8G10 - chains C and F of the 6 polymer chains in the assembly; structure by X-ray diffraction, 2.47 A resolution.

# Chain C
Molecule: Cyclic GMP-AMP synthase
Organism: Mus musculus
Notes: EC 2.7.7.86; fragment: catalytic domain, residues 147-507
Reference sequence: Q8C6L5 (CGAS_MOUSE); residue numbers follow UniProt; this construct covers 147-507
Amino-acid sequence (364 residues; each row starts with the number of its first residue):
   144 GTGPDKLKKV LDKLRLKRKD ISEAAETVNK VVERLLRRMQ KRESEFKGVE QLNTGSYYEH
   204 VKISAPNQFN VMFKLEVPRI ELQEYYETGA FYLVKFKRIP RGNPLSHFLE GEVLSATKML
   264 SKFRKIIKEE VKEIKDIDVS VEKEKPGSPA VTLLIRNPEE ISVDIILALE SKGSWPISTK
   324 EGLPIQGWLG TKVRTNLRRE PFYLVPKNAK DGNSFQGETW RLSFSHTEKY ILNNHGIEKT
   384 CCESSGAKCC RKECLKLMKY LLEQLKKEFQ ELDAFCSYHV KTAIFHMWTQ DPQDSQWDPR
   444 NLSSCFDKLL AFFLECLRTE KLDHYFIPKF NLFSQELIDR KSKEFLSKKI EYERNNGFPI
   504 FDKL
Unresolved in the structure: 144-148, 240-246, 353-358
Construct notes: expression tag (144-146); engineered mutation Gln211 (Glu in Q8C6L5), Asn213 (Asp in Q8C6L5)
Swiss-Prot annotation at these positions:
  - region: Lys372 to Lys395 (DNA-binding)
  - motif: Leu154 to Leu159 (Nuclear export signal), Asp281 to Ser291 (Nuclear localization signal)
  - binding site (GTP): Thr197, Asp307, Arg364 to Glu371
  - binding site (ATP): Ser199, Glu371, Lys402, Ser420 to Lys424
  - binding site (2',3'-cGAMP): Gly290, Asp307, Lys350, Arg364 to Ser366
  - binding site (Mg(2+)): Asp307
  - binding site (Zn(2+)): His378, Cys384, Cys385, Cys392
  - site: Arg241 (Arginine-anchor), Asp307, Ile308 (Cleavage)
  - modified residue: Lys156 (N6-lactoyllysine), Glu176 (PolyADP-ribosyl glutamic acid), Ser199 (Phosphoserine), Tyr201 (Phosphotyrosine), Glu272 (5-glutamyl polyglutamate), Ser291 (Phosphoserine), Glu302 (5-glutamyl glutamate), Lys372 (N6-acetyllysine), Lys382 (N6-acetyllysine), Lys402 (N6-acetyllysine), Ser420 (Phosphoserine), Lys491 (N6-methyllysine)
  - lipidation (S-palmitoyl cysteine): Cys392, Cys393, Cys459
  - cross-link (Glycyl lysine isopeptide (Lys-Gly)): Lys217 (interchain with G-Cter in SUMO), Lys271 (interchain with G-Cter in ubiquitin), Lys335 (interchain with G-Cter in SUMO), Lys372 (interchain with G-Cter in SUMO), Lys382 (interchain with G-Cter in SUMO), Lys399 (interchain with G-Cter in ubiquitin), Lys402 (interchain with G-Cter in ubiquitin), Lys409 (interchain with G-Cter in ubiquitin), Lys410 (interchain with G-Cter in ubiquitin), Lys464 (interchain with G-Cter in SUMO)
Metal / ion sites: Mg2+: Gln211, Asn213 (together with GTP); Zn2+: His378, Cys384, Cys385, Cys392
Small-molecule neighbours:
  - GTP (guanosine-5'-triphosphate), molecule 1: Thr197, Gln211, Asn213, Met215, Pro289, Gly290, Ser291, Pro292, Ala293, Asp307, Ile309, Val348, Lys350, Arg364, Ser366, Ser368
  - GTP, molecule 2: Gly198, Ser199, Glu202, Lys205, Gln211, Asn213, Arg364, Leu365, Ser368, Glu371, Lys402, Ser420, Tyr421, Lys424, His467
What the authors report for this chain:
  - mutagenesis - E211Q/D213N/K382E: decreased binding to dsDNA
  - specificity-determining residues: His467 (proposed by the authors, not directly observed)
  - mutagenesis - R364A (33-fold), H467A: decreased catalytic activity on ATP/GTP
  - mutagenesis - H467A (2-fold): increased catalytic activity on GTP/GTP
  - specificity-determining residues: Ile309, Arg364
  - mutagenesis - R364A (10-fold): decreased catalytic activity on GTP/GTP
  - mutagenesis - R364A (4-fold): increased catalytic activity on ATP/ATP
  - mutagenesis - E211Q/D213N: abolished catalytic activity

# Chain F
Molecule: Palindromic DNA18
Sequence (18 nucleotides; row label = number of the first residue in the row):
     1 ATCTGTACAT GTACAGAT

# Interface between chain C and chain F
Residue-residue contacts (7):
  Arg222(C) - DT12(F)  salt bridge to the phosphate
  Arg222(C) - DA13(F)  salt bridge to the phosphate
  Lys315(C) - DG11(F)  sugar contact
  Lys315(C) - DT12(F)  phosphate contact
  Gly316(C) - DG11(F)  phosphate contact
  Gly316(C) - DT12(F)  hydrogen bond to the phosphate
  Arg342(C) - DA9(F)  sugar contact
Other interface residues (no listed pair), chain F (6 interface residues in all): DC8, DT10

# Overview
Chain C and chain F form an interface of 4 and 6 residues respectively, with 1 hydrogen bond and 2 salt
bridges. Polar contacts include Gly316(C)-DT12(F), Arg222(C)-DT12(F) and Arg222(C)-DA13(F). The paper reports
that R364A and H467A of chain C reduce catalytic activity on ATP/GTP; specificity determinants His467(C),
Ile309(C) and Arg364(C); 4 substitutions were tested in all.
Chain C is Cyclic GMP-AMP synthase (Mus musculus) and chain F is Palindromic DNA18; the structure, Structure
of Ternary Complex of cGAS with dsDNA and Bound ITP and GTP, was determined by X-ray diffraction (same
publication as 7UUX, 7UXW, 7UYQ, 7UYZ, 7UZR, 7V0W and 14 further entries).
